1HQM - chains D and E of the 5 polymer chains in the assembly; structure by X-ray diffraction, 3.30 A resolution.

== Chain D ==
Molecule: DNA-directed RNA polymerase subunit beta'
Organism: Thermus aquaticus
Notes: EC 2.7.7.6
UniProt: Q9KWU6 (RPOC_THEAQ); the construct has insertions or renumbered stretches relative to UniProt, so the offset changes along the chain: 1-155 = UniProt 1-155; 452-946 = UniProt 452-946; 948-1525 = UniProt 947-1524
Amino-acid sequence (1265 residues; each row starts with the number of its first residue; note: 296 numbers in that range are skipped by the numbering (no residue carries them; nothing is unmodelled there); X marks 36 residues of unknown identity (built as UNK)):
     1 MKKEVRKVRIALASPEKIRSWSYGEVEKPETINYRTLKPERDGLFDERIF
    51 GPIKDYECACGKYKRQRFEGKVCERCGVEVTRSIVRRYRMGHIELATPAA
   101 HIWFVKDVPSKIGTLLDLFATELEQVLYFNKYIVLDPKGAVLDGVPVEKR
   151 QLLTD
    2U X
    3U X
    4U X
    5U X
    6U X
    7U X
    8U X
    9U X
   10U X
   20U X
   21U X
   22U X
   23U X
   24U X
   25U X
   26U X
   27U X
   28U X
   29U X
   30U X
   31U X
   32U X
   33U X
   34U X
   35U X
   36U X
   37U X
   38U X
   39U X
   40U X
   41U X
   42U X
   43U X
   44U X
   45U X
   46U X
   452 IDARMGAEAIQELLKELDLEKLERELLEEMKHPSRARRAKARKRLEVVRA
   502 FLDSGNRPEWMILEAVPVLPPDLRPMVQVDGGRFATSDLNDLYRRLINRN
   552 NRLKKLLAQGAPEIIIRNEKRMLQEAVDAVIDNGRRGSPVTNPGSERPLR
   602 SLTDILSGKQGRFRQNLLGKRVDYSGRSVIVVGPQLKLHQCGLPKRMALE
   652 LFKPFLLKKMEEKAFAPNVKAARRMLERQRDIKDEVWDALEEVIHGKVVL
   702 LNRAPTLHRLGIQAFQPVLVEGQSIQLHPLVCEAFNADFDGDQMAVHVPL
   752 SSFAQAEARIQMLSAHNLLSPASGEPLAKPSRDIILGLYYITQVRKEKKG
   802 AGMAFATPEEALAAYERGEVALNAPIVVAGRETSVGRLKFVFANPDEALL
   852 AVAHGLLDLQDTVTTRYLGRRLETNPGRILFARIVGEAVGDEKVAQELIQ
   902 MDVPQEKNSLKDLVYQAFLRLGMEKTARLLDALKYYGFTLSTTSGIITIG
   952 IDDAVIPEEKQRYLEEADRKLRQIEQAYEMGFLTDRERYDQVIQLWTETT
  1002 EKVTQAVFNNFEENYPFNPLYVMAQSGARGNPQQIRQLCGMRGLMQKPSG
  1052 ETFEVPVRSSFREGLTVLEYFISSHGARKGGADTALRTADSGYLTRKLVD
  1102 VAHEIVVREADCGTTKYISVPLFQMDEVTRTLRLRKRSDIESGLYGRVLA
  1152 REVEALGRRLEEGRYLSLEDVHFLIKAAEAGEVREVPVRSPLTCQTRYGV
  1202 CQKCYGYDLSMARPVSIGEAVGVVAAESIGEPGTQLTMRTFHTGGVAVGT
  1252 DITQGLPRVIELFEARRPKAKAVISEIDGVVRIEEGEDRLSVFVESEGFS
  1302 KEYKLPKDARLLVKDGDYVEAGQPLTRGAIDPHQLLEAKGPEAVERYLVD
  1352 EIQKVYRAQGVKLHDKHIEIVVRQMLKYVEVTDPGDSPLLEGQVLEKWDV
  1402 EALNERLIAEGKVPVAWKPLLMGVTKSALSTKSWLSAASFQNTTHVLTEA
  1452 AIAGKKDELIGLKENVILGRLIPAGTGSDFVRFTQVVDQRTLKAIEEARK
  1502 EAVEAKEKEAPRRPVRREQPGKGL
Disordered / not traced: 1-2, 32-68, 524-535, 1242-1249, 1411-1413, 1498-1525
Sequence notes: conflict Phe119 (Ser in Q9KWU6), Thr863 (Val in Q9KWU6), Thr866 (Val in Q9KWU6), Asn876 (Ser in Q9KWU6), Asn1010 (Lys1009 in Q9KWU6), Lys1117 (Asn1116 in Q9KWU6), Pro1389 (Arg1388 in Q9KWU6); insertion (947)
Ion coordination: Mg2+: Asp739, Asp741, Asp743; Zn2+: Cys1195, Cys1202, Cys1205
Swiss-Prot annotation at these positions:
  - binding site (Zn(2+)): Cys58, Cys60, Cys73, Cys76, Cys1113, Cys1195, Cys1202, Cys1205
  - binding site (Mg(2+)): Asp739, Asp741, Asp743

== Chain E ==
Molecule: DNA-directed RNA polymerase subunit omega
Organism: Thermus aquaticus
Notes: EC 2.7.7.6
UniProt: Q9EVV4 (RPOZ_THEAQ); numbering as in UniProt (aligned over 1-99)
Amino-acid sequence (99 residues; each row starts with the number of its first residue):
     1 MAEPGIDKLFGMVDSKYRLTVVVAKRAQQLLRHRFKNTVLEPEERPKMRT
    51 LEGLYDDPNAVTWAMKELLTGRLFFGENLVPEDRLQKEMERLYPTEEEA
Disordered / not traced: 99

== Interface between chain D and chain E ==
Contacting residue pairs (79):
  His640(D) - Met1(E)
  His640(D) - Ala2(E)
  Lys660(D) - Pro58(E)
  Glu693(D) - Met48(E)
  His696(D) - Met48(E)
  His696(D) - Asp57(E)  salt bridge
  His696(D) - Asn59(E)
  Gly697(D) - Asn59(E)  hydrogen bond (backbone-side chain)
  Lys698(D) - Asn59(E)
  Gln717(D) - Glu3(E)
  Phe754(D) - Val21(E)
  Phe754(D) - Ala24(E)  hydrophobic
  Phe754(D) - Lys25(E)
  Ala757(D) - Ala24(E)  hydrophobic
  Ala757(D) - Val61(E)  hydrophobic
  Glu758(D) - Thr20(E)
  Arg760(D) - Glu3(E)  salt bridge
  Arg760(D) - Asn59(E)
  Arg760(D) - Val61(E)
  Arg760(D) - Thr62(E)  hydrogen bond
  Ile761(D) - Phe10(E)
  Ile761(D) - Thr20(E)
  Gln762(D) - Lys16(E)
  Gln762(D) - Tyr17(E)
  Gln762(D) - Thr20(E)  hydrogen bond
  Ala766(D) - Met1(E)
  Ala766(D) - Ala2(E)  hydrophobic
  His767(D) - Ala2(E)
  His767(D) - Glu3(E)
  His767(D) - Ile6(E)
  Asn768(D) - Lys16(E)
  Gly923(D) - Asp7(E)
  Met924(D) - Ile6(E)  hydrophobic
  Met924(D) - Asp7(E)  hydrogen bond (backbone-side chain)
  Met924(D) - Phe10(E)  hydrophobic
  Glu925(D) - Met1(E)
  Glu925(D) - Asp7(E)  hydrogen bond (side chain-backbone)
  Ala928(D) - Met1(E)
  Arg929(D) - Met1(E)
  Met1212(D) - Lys16(E)
  Ser1217(D) - Ser15(E)  hydrogen bond
  Ser1217(D) - Lys16(E)  hydrogen bond (side chain-backbone)
  Ser1217(D) - Tyr17(E)
  Ile1218(D) - Ser15(E)  hydrogen bond (backbone-side chain)
  Ile1218(D) - Tyr17(E)
  Gly1219(D) - Tyr17(E)
  Glu1220(D) - Tyr17(E)  hydrogen bond
  Gly1476(D) - Tyr17(E)
  Thr1477(D) - Thr20(E)
  Phe1481(D) - Asp14(E)
  Phe1481(D) - Arg18(E)  hydrogen bond (backbone-side chain)
  Val1482(D) - Arg18(E)
  Val1482(D) - Val21(E)  hydrophobic
  Phe1484(D) - Arg18(E)
  Phe1484(D) - Val22(E)  hydrophobic
  Phe1484(D) - Phe75(E)  hydrophobic
  Phe1484(D) - Gly76(E)
  Thr1485(D) - Gly76(E)  hydrogen bond (backbone-backbone)
  Thr1485(D) - Glu77(E)
  Thr1485(D) - Asn78(E)  hydrogen bond (side chain-backbone)
  Thr1485(D) - Leu79(E)
  Thr1485(D) - Leu85(E)
  Gln1486(D) - Val22(E)
  Gln1486(D) - Phe74(E)
  Gln1486(D) - Phe75(E)
  Val1487(D) - Gln29(E)
  Val1487(D) - Phe74(E)
  Val1487(D) - Leu79(E)
  Val1487(D) - Leu85(E)  hydrophobic
  Val1488(D) - Leu73(E)
  Val1488(D) - Phe74(E)  hydrophobic
  Val1488(D) - Leu79(E)
  Asp1489(D) - Arg72(E)
  Asp1489(D) - Leu73(E)
  Gln1490(D) - Arg72(E)
  Ala1495(D) - Glu88(E)
  Ala1495(D) - Arg91(E)  hydrogen bond (backbone-side chain)
  Ala1495(D) - Leu92(E)  hydrophobic
  Ile1496(D) - Arg91(E)
Other interface residues (no listed pair), chain D (43 interface residues in all): Ser753, Leu764, Arg1214, Ala1221
Other interface residues (no listed pair), chain E (42 interface residues in all): Gly5, Gly11, Ala27, Gln28, Thr50, Ala60, Met65
The authors on this interface:
  - interface residues, chain D: Ala755(D), Val1216(D), Gly1476(D), Arg1483(D)
  - interface residues, chain E: Asp83(E)

== In short ==
Chain D and chain E form an interface of 43 and 42 residues respectively; the contacts include 13 hydrogen
bonds and 2 salt bridges. Polar contacts include His696(D)-Asp57(E), Arg760(D)-Glu3(E) and Gly697(D)-Asn59(E).
Curated annotation (UniProt) lists 8 Zn2+-binding residues and 3 Mg2+-binding residues on chain D. From the
paper: interface residues Ala755(D), Val1216(D) and Asp83(E) among others.
Here chain D is DNA-directed RNA polymerase subunit beta' and chain E is DNA-directed RNA polymerase subunit
omega, both from Thermus aquaticus. Entry 1HQM (Crystal structure of thermus aquaticus core RNA
polymerase-includes complete structure with side-chains (except for disordered regions)-further ...) was
determined by X-ray diffraction.
